Entry 6HV9 (electron microscopy, 4.98 A resolution (low resolution: residue-level contacts below are approximate; hydrogen-bond / salt-bridge calls are withheld)); this record covers chains D and F of the 16 polymer chains in the assembly.

== Chain D ==
Protein: DNA replication complex GINS protein PSF2
Source organism: Saccharomyces cerevisiae
Reference sequence: A0A6A5PX40 (A0A6A5PX40_YEASX); numbering as in UniProt (aligned over 1-213)
Chain sequence (213 residues; each row starts with the number of its first residue):
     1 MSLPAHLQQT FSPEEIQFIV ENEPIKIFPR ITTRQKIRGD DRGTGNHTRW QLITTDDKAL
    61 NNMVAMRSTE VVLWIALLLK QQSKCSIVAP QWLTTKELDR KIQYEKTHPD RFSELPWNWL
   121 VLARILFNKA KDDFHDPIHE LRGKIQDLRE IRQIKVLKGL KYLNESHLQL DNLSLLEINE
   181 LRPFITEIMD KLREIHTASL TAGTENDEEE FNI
Not modelled in the structure: 1-2, 33-49, 201-213

== Chain F ==
Protein: DNA replication complex GINS protein SLD5
Source organism: Saccharomyces cerevisiae
Reference sequence: Q03406 (SLD5_YEAST); numbering as in UniProt (aligned over 1-294)
Chain sequence (294 residues; numbered 1 to 294; the number before each row is that of its first residue):
     1 MDINIDDILA ELDKETTAVD STKITQGSSS TTHRDANTIV GSSLDLNDKT QIYVSPQQDF
    61 SDLMKSWKNE RCSPELLPYP HQLMKRLLNR ISMQSQLIEN ISMGFLDMQN ASNANPPMPN
   121 ESKLPLLCME TELERLKFVI RSYIRCRLSK IDKFSLYLRQ LNEDENSLIS LTDLLSKDEI
   181 KYHDTHSLIW LKLVNDSILK YMPEELQAIN DTEGSVNMID EPDWNKFVFI HVNGPPDGKW
   241 NEDPLLQENE FGKPCYTVTI PDLKEEVELT IGSIYVMRYE VIRDLLRDDK VALI
Not modelled in the structure: 1-53, 98, 111-120, 176, 239-247, 259, 294
UniProt features mapped onto this chain:
  - mutagenesis: S21 (S21P: In sld5-8; temperature-sensitive mutant; in association with P-66. Defective in DNA replication), S66 (S66P: In sld5-8; temperature-sensitive mutant; in association with P-21. Defective in DNA replication), W67 (W67R: In sld5-12; temperature-sensitive mutant. Defective in DNA replication), K150 (K150E: In sld5-2; temperature-sensitive mutant. Defective in DNA replication), L293 (L293P: In sld5-13; temperature-sensitive mutant. Defective in DNA replication)

== Chain D / chain F interface ==
Pairs across the interface - 48 pairs, chain D then chain F:
  L3(D) - S149(F)
  Q8(D) - K153(F)
  T10(D) - R71(F)
  F11(D) - R71(F)
  E15(D) - R71(F)
  F18(D) - R135(F)
  F18(D) - V139(F)
  I19(D) - W67(F)
  E21(D) - R135(F)
  L52(D) - P125(F)
  L52(D) - C128(F)
  L52(D) - M129(F)
  I53(D) - Q94(F)
  I53(D) - M129(F)
  T54(D) - Q94(F)
  T54(D) - M129(F)
  T54(D) - E132(F)
  T55(D) - P56(F)
  T55(D) - F60(F)
  T55(D) - E132(F)
  T55(D) - L136(F)
  D56(D) - Q57(F)
  D56(D) - F60(F)
  K58(D) - Q57(F)
  W74(D) - C128(F)
  W74(D) - R135(F)
  Q82(D) - L124(F)
  E165(D) - K264(F)
  E165(D) - R278(F)
  S166(D) - K264(F)
  S166(D) - V276(F)
  S166(D) - R278(F)
  H167(D) - V267(F)
  H167(D) - Y275(F)
  L168(D) - I274(F)
  L168(D) - Y275(F)
  L168(D) - V276(F)
  L170(D) - I274(F)
  D171(D) - G272(F)
  D171(D) - S273(F)
  M189(D) - F227(F)
  D190(D) - K226(F)
  D190(D) - F227(F)
  R193(D) - N225(F)
  R193(D) - K226(F)
  R193(D) - F227(F)
  R193(D) - R278(F)
  L200(D) - L263(F)
Interface residues without a listed pair, chain D (33 interface residues in all): S12, N22, L78, K84, Q169, N172, I178
Interface residues without a listed pair, chain F (35 interface residues in all): M64, L97, F138, R145, D152, D223, M277

== Summary ==
33 residues of chain D face 35 of chain F across their interface. Curated annotation (UniProt) lists 5
mutagenesis sites on chain F.
Here chain D is DNA replication complex GINS protein PSF2 and chain F is DNA replication complex GINS protein
SLD5, both from Saccharomyces cerevisiae. Entry 6HV9 (S. cerevisiae CMG-Pol epsilon-DNA) was determined by
electron microscopy together with 6HV8 from the same study.
